Entry 7DRN (X-ray diffraction, 3.56 A resolution); this record covers chains B and E of the 3 polymer chains in the assembly.

[Chain B]
Molecule: ATP-grasp domain-containing protein
Organism: Plesiocystis pacifica SIR-1
UniProtKB: A6G4D7 (A6G4D7_9DELT); numbering as in UniProt (aligned over 1-314)
Sequence (334 residues; row label = number of the first residue in the row; numbers below 1 keep their minus sign (Met-19 is residue -19)):
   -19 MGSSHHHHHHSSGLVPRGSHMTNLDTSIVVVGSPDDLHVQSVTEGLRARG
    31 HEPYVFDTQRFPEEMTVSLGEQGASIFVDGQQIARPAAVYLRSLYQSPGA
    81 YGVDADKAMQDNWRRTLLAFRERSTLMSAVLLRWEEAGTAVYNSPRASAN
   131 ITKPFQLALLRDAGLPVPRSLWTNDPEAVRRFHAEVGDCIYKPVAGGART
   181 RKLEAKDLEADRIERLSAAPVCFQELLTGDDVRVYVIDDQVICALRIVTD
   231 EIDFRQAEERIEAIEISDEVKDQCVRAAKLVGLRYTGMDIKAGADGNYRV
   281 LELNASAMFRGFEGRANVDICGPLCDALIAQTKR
Unresolved in the structure: -19 to 2, 74-82, 229-236
Sequence notes: expression tag (-19 to 0)
Reported in the primary citation:
  - mutagenesis - R213A: decreased catalytic activity
  - mutagenesis - R101A: unchanged catalytic activity
  - specificity-determining residues: Arg213 (proposed by the authors, not directly observed)
  - binding site for AMP-PNP: Arg235
  - catalytic residues: Arg213 (proposed by the authors, not directly observed)
  - mutagenesis - L196A (>64-fold), F203A (>64-fold): decreased catalytic activity with PsnA214-38, Precursor peptide (chain E)

[Chain E]
Molecule: PsnA214-38, Precursor peptide
UniProtKB: A6GH40 (A6GH40_9DELT); residues 1-25 here correspond to UniProt positions 14-38 (UniProt number = residue number + 13)
Sequence (25 residues; row label = number of the first residue in the row):
     1 LFIEDLGKVTGGKGGPYTTLAIGEE
Unresolved in the structure: 10-17
Ligand contacts: AMP-PNP (ANP; phosphoaminophosphonic acid-adenylate ester): Ala21, Ile22, Glu24, Glu25
Reported in the primary citation:
  - post-translational modification sites: Glu24
  - mutagenesis - T18A, T19A: decreased catalytic activity with ATP-grasp domain-containing protein (chain B)

[Chain B / chain E interface]
Contacting residue pairs - 5 pairs, chain B then chain E:
  Arg95(B) - Leu1(E)
  Arg95(B) - Glu4(E)  hydrogen bond (side chain-backbone)
  Arg95(B) - Gly7(E)
  Leu98(B) - Leu6(E)
  Arg101(B) - Glu25(E)  salt bridge
Interface residues without a listed pair, chain B (6 interface residues in all): Arg94, Ala99, Glu102
The authors on this interface:
  - residue pairs: Arg101(B)-Glu25(E)
  - interface residues, chain B: Arg101(B)
  - hot spots on chain B (mutagenesis) - R72A, R101A, R213A: decreased binding to CP
  - hot spots on chain B (mutagenesis) - L196A (4-5-fold), F203A (4-5-fold): decreased binding to PsnA214-38, Precursor peptide (chain E)
  - hot spots on chain E (mutagenesis) - F2A: decreased binding to ATP-grasp domain-containing protein (chain B)

[Summary]
6 residues of chain B face 5 of chain E across their interface; the contacts include 1 hydrogen bond and 1
salt bridge. Polar contacts include Arg101(B)-Glu25(E) and Arg95(B)-Glu4(E). The authors report a contact
between Arg101(B) and Glu25(E). From the paper: the catalytic residue Arg213(B); R72A, R101A and R213A of
chain B reduce binding to CP; 8 substitutions were tested in all.
Chain B is ATP-grasp domain-containing protein (Plesiocystis pacifica SIR-1) and chain E is PsnA214-38,
Precursor peptide; the structure, Structure of ATP-grasp ligase PsnB complexed with precursor peptide PsnA2
and AMPPNP, was determined by X-ray diffraction, deposited together with 7DRM, 7DRO and 7DRP.
